Entry 1J87 (X-ray diffraction, 3.20 A resolution); this record covers chain A.

Chain A:
Protein: High affinity immunoglobulin epsilon receptor alpha-subunit
Organism: Homo sapiens
Notes: fragment: extracellular fragment
UniProt: P12319 (FCEA_HUMAN); residues 1-172 here correspond to UniProt positions 26-197 (UniProt number = residue number + 25)
Chain sequence (172 residues; row label = number of the first residue in the row):
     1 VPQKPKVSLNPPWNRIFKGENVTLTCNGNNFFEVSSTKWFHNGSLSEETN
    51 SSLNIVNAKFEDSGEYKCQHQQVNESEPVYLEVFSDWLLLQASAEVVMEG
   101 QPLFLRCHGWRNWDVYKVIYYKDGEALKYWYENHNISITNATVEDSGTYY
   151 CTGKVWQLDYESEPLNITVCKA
Unresolved in the structure: 33-35, 172
Differences from the reference sequence: engineered mutation Cys170 (Ile195 in P12319)
Curated features (UniProtKB/Swiss-Prot):
  - glycosylation (N-linked (GlcNAc...) asparagine): Asn21, Asn42, Asn50, Asn74, Asn135, Asn140, Asn166
Disulfide bonds: Cys26-Cys68, Cys107-Cys151
Covalent attachments: N-acetylglucosamine (NAG) linked to Asn21, Asn140, Asn166; glycan linked to Asn42

Summary:
N-acetylglucosamine is covalently linked to Asn21, Asn140 and Asn166.
Chain A is High affinity immunoglobulin epsilon receptor alpha-subunit (Homo sapiens); the structure, Human
high affinity FC receptor fc(epsilon)ri(alpha), hexagonal crystal form 1, was determined by X-ray diffraction,
deposited together with 1J86, 1J88 and 1J89.
